6TTO - chain A; structure by X-ray diffraction, 1.31 A resolution.

# Chain A
Molecule: Hyoscyamine 6 beta-hydroxylase
From: Datura metel
UniProtKB: Q6EZB3 (Q6EZB3_DATME); residues 34-347 here = UniProt positions 34-347
Amino-acid sequence (317 residues; numbered 31 to 347; the number before each row is that of its first residue):
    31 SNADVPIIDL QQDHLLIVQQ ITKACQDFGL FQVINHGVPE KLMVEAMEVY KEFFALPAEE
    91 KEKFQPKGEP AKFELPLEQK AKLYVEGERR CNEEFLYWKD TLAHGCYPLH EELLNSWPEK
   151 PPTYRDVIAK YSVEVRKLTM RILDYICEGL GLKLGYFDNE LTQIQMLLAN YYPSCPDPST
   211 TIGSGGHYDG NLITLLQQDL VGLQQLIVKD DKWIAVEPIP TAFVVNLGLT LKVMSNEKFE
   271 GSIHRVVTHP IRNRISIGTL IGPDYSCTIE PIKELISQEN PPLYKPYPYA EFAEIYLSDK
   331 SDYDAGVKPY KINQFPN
Disordered / not traced: 31-34, 346-347
Sequence notes: expression tag (31-33)
Cystine bridges: Cys121-Cys205
Ion coordination: Sr2+ site 1: Gly67, Glu92, Gln95, Gly98; Na+: Ser204, Asn283; Ni2+: His217, Asp219, His274 (together with 2-oxoglutaric acid); Sr2+ site 2 near Asp240 (its only coordinating residue here)
Small-molecule neighbours: 2-oxoglutaric acid (AKG): Leu198, Asn200, Tyr202, His217, Asp219, Leu226, Leu233, His274, Val276, Arg284, Ser286
What the authors report for this chain:
  - Sr2+ coordination: Asp240
  - Ni2+ coordination: His217, Asp219, His274
  - binding site for 2-oxoglutaric acid: Asn200, Tyr202, Leu226, Leu233, Val276, Arg284, Ser286
  - conformationally variable residues (order/disorder transition): Cys121 to Leu126, Pro208 to Gly215
  - specificity-determining residues: Lys129, Tyr326, Lys330 (from molecular simulation)

# In short
Bound to chain A: 2-oxoglutaric acid. The Sr2+ site 1 is built by Gly67, Glu92, Gln95 and Gly98. The Na+ site
is built by Ser204 and Asn283. From the paper: a binding site for 2-oxoglutaric acid at Asn200, Tyr202 and
Leu226 among others; Ni2+ coordination by His217, Asp219 and His274.
Chain A is Hyoscyamine 6 beta-hydroxylase (Datura metel); the structure, N-terminally truncated hyoscyamine
6-hydroxylase (tH6H) in complex with 2-oxoglutarate, was determined by X-ray diffraction (same publication as
6TTM and 6TTN).
